Entry 4X6Z (X-ray diffraction, 2.70 A resolution); this record covers chains 1 and 2 of the 30 polymer chains in the assembly.

== Chain 1 ==
Molecule: Proteasome subunit beta type-6
From: Saccharomyces cerevisiae (strain ATCC 204508 / S288c)
Notes: EC 3.4.25.1
UniProt: P23724 (PSB6_YEAST); residues -27 to 213 here correspond to UniProt positions 1-241 (UniProt number = residue number + 28)
Chain sequence (241 residues; each row starts with the number of its first residue; numbers below 1 keep their minus sign (Met-27 is residue -27)):
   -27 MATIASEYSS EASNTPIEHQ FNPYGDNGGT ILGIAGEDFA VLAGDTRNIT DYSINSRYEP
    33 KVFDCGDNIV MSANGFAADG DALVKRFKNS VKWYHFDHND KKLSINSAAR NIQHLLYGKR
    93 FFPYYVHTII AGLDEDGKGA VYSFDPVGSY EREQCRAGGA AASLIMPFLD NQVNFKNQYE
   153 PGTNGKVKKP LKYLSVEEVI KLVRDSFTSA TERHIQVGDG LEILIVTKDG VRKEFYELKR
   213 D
Unresolved in the structure: -27 to -9

== Chain 2 ==
Molecule: Proteasome subunit beta type-7
From: Saccharomyces cerevisiae (strain ATCC 204508 / S288c)
Notes: EC 3.4.25.1
UniProt: P30657 (PSB7_YEAST); residues -40 to 225 here correspond to UniProt positions 1-266 (UniProt number = residue number + 41)
Chain sequence (266 residues; row label = number of the first residue in the row; numbers below 1 keep their minus sign (Met-40 is residue -40)):
   -40 MNHDPFSWGR PADSTYGAYN TQIANAGASP MVNTQQPIVT GTSVISMKYD NGVIIAADNL
    20 GSYGSLLRFN GVERLIPVGD NTVVGISGDI SDMQHIERLL KDLVTENAYD NPLADAEEAL
    80 EPSYIFEYLA TVMYQRRSKM NPLWNAIIVA GVQSNGDQFL RYVNLLGVTY SSPTLATGFG
   140 AHMANPLLRK VVDRESDIPK TTVQVAEEAI VNAMRVLYYR DARSSRNFSL AIIDKNTGLT
   200 FKKNLQVENM KWDFAKDIKG YGTQKI
Unresolved in the structure: -40 to -8

== How chain 1 and chain 2 interact ==
Contacting residue pairs - 41 pairs, chain 1 then chain 2:
  Phe-7(1) - Gln-6(2)
  Phe-7(1) - Met99(2)
  Phe-7(1) - Pro101(2)  hydrophobic
  Phe-7(1) - Trp103(2)  hydrophobic
  Phe-7(1) - Leu124(2)  hydrophobic
  Phe-7(1) - Leu125(2)  hydrophobic
  Asn-6(1) - Leu125(2)
  Pro-5(1) - Arg96(2)  hydrogen bond (backbone-side chain)
  Pro-5(1) - Met99(2)  hydrophobic
  Pro-5(1) - Leu125(2)
  Tyr-4(1) - Arg96(2)
  Asn-1(1) - Val127(2)
  Asn20(1) - Tyr129(2)
  Ser25(1) - His141(2)  hydrogen bond
  Ile26(1) - Arg148(2)  hydrogen bond (backbone-side chain)
  Asn27(1) - Tyr129(2)
  Asn27(1) - Ser131(2)
  Ser28(1) - Ser130(2)  hydrogen bond (side chain-backbone)
  Ser28(1) - Ser131(2)
  Tyr30(1) - Ser130(2)
  Glu31(1) - Arg120(2)  salt bridge
  Glu31(1) - Tyr129(2)
  Glu31(1) - Ser130(2)  hydrogen bond (side chain-backbone)
  Phe48(1) - Arg96(2)
  Phe48(1) - Leu125(2)
  Phe48(1) - Val127(2)  hydrophobic
  Ala50(1) - Tyr93(2)
  Ala50(1) - Leu125(2)
  Ala50(1) - Gly126(2)
  Ala50(1) - Val127(2)  hydrophobic
  Asp51(1) - Tyr93(2)  hydrogen bond
  Asp51(1) - Arg96(2)  salt bridge
  Asp53(1) - Thr128(2)
  Ala54(1) - Tyr93(2)
  Lys57(1) - Glu86(2)  salt bridge
  Phe94(1) - Arg96(2)
  Phe94(1) - Ser97(2)
  Tyr96(1) - Tyr93(2)
  Glu209(1) - Arg153(2)  salt bridge
  Arg212(1) - Asp152(2)  salt bridge
  Arg212(1) - Arg153(2)
Also at the interface, not in a pair above, chain 1 (25 interface residues in all): Gly-3, Arg29, Lys91
Also at the interface, not in a pair above, chain 2 (22 interface residues in all): Leu134

== In short ==
Chain 1 and chain 2 form an interface of 25 and 22 residues respectively; the contacts include 6 hydrogen
bonds and 5 salt bridges. Among the polar pairs are Glu31(1)-Arg120(2), Asp51(1)-Arg96(2) and
Lys57(1)-Glu86(2).
Chain 1 is Proteasome subunit beta type-6 and chain 2 is Proteasome subunit beta type-7, both from
Saccharomyces cerevisiae (strain ATCC 204508 / S288c); the structure, Yeast 20S proteasome in complex with
PR-VI modulator, was determined by X-ray diffraction.
